Entry 4CSF (X-ray diffraction, 2.60 A resolution); this record covers chains W and X of the 9 polymer chains in the assembly.

Chain W:
Molecule: Nucleoprotein
From: Toscana virus
UniProtKB: P21701 (NCAP_TOSV); numbering as in UniProt (aligned over 1-253)
Amino-acid sequence (253 residues; row label = number of the first residue in the row):
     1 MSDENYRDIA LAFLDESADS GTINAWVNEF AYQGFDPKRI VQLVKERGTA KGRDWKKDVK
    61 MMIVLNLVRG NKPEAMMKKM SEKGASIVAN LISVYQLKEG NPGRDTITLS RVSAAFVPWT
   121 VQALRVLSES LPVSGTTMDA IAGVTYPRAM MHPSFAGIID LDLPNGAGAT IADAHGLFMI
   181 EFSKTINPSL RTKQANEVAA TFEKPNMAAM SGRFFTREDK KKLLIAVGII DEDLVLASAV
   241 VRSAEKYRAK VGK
Not modelled in the structure: 1-2, 253
Swiss-Prot annotation at these positions:
  - binding site (RNA): Tyr-32, Phe-35, Val-68, Lys-72, Ser-110, Arg-111, Arg-191, Thr-201, Lys-204, Ser-211
  - mutagenesis: Tyr-32 (Y32A: Reduced RNA-binding affinity), Lys-79 (K79A: No effect on RNA-binding affinity), Lys-204 (K204A: No effect on RNA-binding affinity)
What the authors report for this chain:
  - binding site for the 9-nt RNA strand: Tyr-32, Phe-35, Lys-72, Ser-110, Arg-111, Arg-191, Thr-201, Lys-204, Ser-211
  - binding site for the 9-nt RNA strand: Lys-79
  - mutagenesis - Y32A (Kd 1.6 uM), Y32A/K79A (6 uM +/- 2 uM): decreased binding to the 9-nt RNA strand
  - mutagenesis - K79A (220 nM +/- 30 nM), K204A (250 nM +/- 10 nM): unchanged binding to the 9-nt RNA strand

Chain X:
Molecule: Nucleoprotein
From: Toscana virus
UniProtKB: P21701 (NCAP_TOSV); residue numbers follow UniProt; this construct covers 1-253
Amino-acid sequence (253 residues; numbered 1 to 253; the number before each row is that of its first residue):
     1 MSDENYRDIA LAFLDESADS GTINAWVNEF AYQGFDPKRI VQLVKERGTA KGKDWKKDVK
    61 MMIVLNLVRG NKPEAMMKKM SEKGASIVAN LISVYQLKEG NPGRDTITLS RVSAAFVPWT
   121 VQALRVLSES LPVSGTTMDA IAGVTYPRAM MHPSFAGIID LDLPNGAGAT IADAHGLFMI
   181 EFSKTINPSL RTKQANEVAA TFEKPNMAAM SGRFFTREDK KKLLIAVGII DEDLVLASAV
   241 VRSAEKYRAK VGK
Not modelled in the structure: 1-3, 253
Construct notes: conflict Lys-53 (Arg in P21701)
Swiss-Prot annotation at these positions:
  - binding site (RNA): Tyr-32, Phe-35, Val-68, Lys-72, Ser-110, Arg-111, Arg-191, Thr-201, Lys-204, Ser-211
  - mutagenesis: Tyr-32 (Y32A: Reduced RNA-binding affinity), Lys-79 (K79A: No effect on RNA-binding affinity), Lys-204 (K204A: No effect on RNA-binding affinity)

How chain W and chain X interact:
Contacting residue pairs (61):
  Val-41(W) / Tyr-6(X)  hydrophobic
  Val-41(W) / Ile-9(X)  hydrophobic
  Gln-42(W) / Tyr-6(X)
  Lys-45(W) / Ile-9(X)
  Trp-55(W) / Ile-9(X)  hydrophobic
  Lys-56(W) / Phe-13(X)
  Lys-56(W) / Glu-16(X)
  Val-59(W) / Phe-13(X)  hydrophobic
  Lys-60(W) / Glu-16(X)  salt bridge
  Lys-60(W) / Ser-17(X)  hydrogen bond (side chain-backbone)
  Lys-60(W) / Trp-26(X)
  Met-61(W) / Trp-26(X)  hydrophobic
  Met-61(W) / Phe-30(X)
  Val-64(W) / Ile-23(X)  hydrophobic
  Val-64(W) / Trp-26(X)  hydrophobic
  Leu-65(W) / Phe-30(X)  hydrophobic
  Arg-69(W) / Phe-30(X)  hydrogen bond (side chain-backbone)
  Arg-69(W) / Ala-31(X)  hydrogen bond (side chain-backbone)
  Arg-69(W) / Tyr-32(X)
  Lys-78(W) / Arg-104(X)  hydrogen bond (backbone-backbone)
  Lys-79(W) / Ala-31(X)
  Lys-79(W) / Tyr-32(X)
  Lys-79(W) / Gln-33(X)  hydrogen bond (backbone-backbone)
  Lys-79(W) / Gly-34(X)
  Lys-79(W) / Asn-101(X)
  Lys-79(W) / Pro-102(X)
  Met-80(W) / Glu-29(X)
  Met-80(W) / Phe-30(X)
  Met-80(W) / Ala-31(X)
  Met-80(W) / Gln-33(X)
  Met-80(W) / Arg-104(X)  hydrogen bond (backbone-side chain)
  Ser-81(W) / Glu-29(X)  hydrogen bond (side chain-backbone)
  Glu-82(W) / Arg-104(X)  salt bridge
  Lys-83(W) / Glu-29(X)  salt bridge
  Gly-84(W) / Glu-29(X)
  Gly-84(W) / Phe-30(X)
  Ile-87(W) / Glu-29(X)
  Val-88(W) / Phe-30(X)  hydrophobic
  Ala-115(W) / Ala-10(X)
  Phe-116(W) / Phe-13(X)  hydrophobic
  Pro-118(W) / Ala-10(X)
  Pro-118(W) / Phe-13(X)
  Pro-118(W) / Leu-14(X)
  Trp-119(W) / Phe-13(X)
  Trp-119(W) / Glu-16(X)
  Trp-119(W) / Ser-17(X)  hydrogen bond (side chain-backbone)
  Gln-122(W) / Phe-13(X)
  Gln-122(W) / Leu-14(X)  hydrogen bond (side chain-backbone)
  Gln-122(W) / Glu-16(X)
  Val-126(W) / Ala-18(X)
  Val-126(W) / Ser-20(X)
  Leu-127(W) / Ile-23(X)  hydrophobic
  Leu-127(W) / Asn-24(X)
  Leu-127(W) / Val-27(X)  hydrophobic
  Ser-130(W) / Val-27(X)
  Phe-214(W) / Tyr-6(X)
  Phe-214(W) / Arg-7(X)
  Phe-215(W) / Leu-11(X)  hydrophobic
  Asp-219(W) / Arg-7(X)  salt bridge
  Asp-219(W) / Leu-11(X)
  Ala-226(W) / Leu-14(X)  hydrophobic
Interface residues without a listed pair, chain W (39 interface residues in all): Lys-38, Glu-46, Val-68, Met-77, Ala-123, Thr-216, Leu-223
Interface residues without a listed pair, chain X (28 interface residues in all): Asp-15, Asp-36, Lys-38, Gly-103

Overview:
39 residues of chain W and 28 residues of chain X are in contact, with 9 hydrogen bonds and 4 salt bridges.
Polar pairs include Lys-60(W)/Glu-16(X), Glu-82(W)/Arg-104(X) and Lys-83(W)/Glu-29(X). The paper reports a
binding site for the 9-nt RNA strand at Tyr-32(W), Phe-35(W) and Lys-72(W) among others; Y32A and Y32A/K79A of
chain W reduce binding to the 9-nt RNA strand; 4 substitutions were tested in all.
Chain W is Nucleoprotein and chain X is Nucleoprotein, both from Toscana virus; the structure, Structural
insights into Toscana virus RNA encapsidation, was determined by X-ray diffraction, deposited together with
4CSG.
